8HYL - chains A and D of the 4 polymer chains in the assembly; structure by X-ray diffraction, 2.00 A resolution.

[Chain A]
Molecule: Vh-sarah
Source organism: Mus musculus
Sequence (170 residues; row label = number of the first residue in the row):
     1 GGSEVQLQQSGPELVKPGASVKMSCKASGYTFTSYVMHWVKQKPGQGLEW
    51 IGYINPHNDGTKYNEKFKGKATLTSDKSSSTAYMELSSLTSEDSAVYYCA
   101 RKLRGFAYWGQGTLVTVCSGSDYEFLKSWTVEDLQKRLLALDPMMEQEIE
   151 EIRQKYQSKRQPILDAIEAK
Not modelled in the structure: 1-3, 120-122
Cystine bridges: C25-C99

[Chain D]
Molecule: Vl-sarah
Source organism: Mus musculus
Sequence (165 residues; each row starts with the number of its first residue):
     1 MDVLMTQTPLSLPVSLGDQASISCRSSQSLLHSNRNTYLHWYLQKPGQSP
    51 KLLIYKVSNRFSGVPDRFSGSGSGTDFTLKINRVEAEDLGVYFCSQSTHV
   101 PLTFGAGTKLELKRGSDYEFLKSWTVEDLQKRLLALDPMMEQEIEEIRQK
   151 YQCKRQPILDAIEAK
Not modelled in the structure: 114-119
Cystine bridges: C24-C94

[Chain A / chain D interface]
Residue-residue contacts (13; chain A residue first):
  W129(A) - M1(D)
  W129(A) - D2(D)
  D133(A) - M1(D)
  K136(A) - M1(D)
  K136(A) - S27(D)
  R137(A) - D2(D)  hydrogen bond (side chain-backbone)
  R137(A) - L4(D)
  A140(A) - L4(D)  hydrophobic
  Q147(A) - Q7(D)  hydrogen bond (side chain-backbone)
  Q147(A) - T8(D)
  Q147(A) - L10(D)
  E148(A) - L10(D)
  E151(A) - L10(D)
Other interface residues (no listed pair), chain A (9 interface residues in all): M144
Other interface residues (no listed pair), chain D (11 interface residues in all): V3, T6, P9, S11

[In short]
9 residues of chain A and 11 residues of chain D are in contact, with 2 hydrogen bonds. Polar contacts include
R137(A)-D2(D) and Q147(A)-Q7(D).
Chain A is Vh-sarah and chain D is Vl-sarah, both from Mus musculus; the structure, Crystal structure of DO1
Fv-clasp fragment, was determined by X-ray diffraction.
